Entry 2Z9V (X-ray diffraction, 1.70 A resolution); this record covers chains A and B.

# Chain A (and B)
Molecule: Aspartate aminotransferase
Source organism: Mesorhizobium loti
Notes: EC 2.6.1.30; chain B of this document is another copy of the same molecule, construct and numbering; everything in this record applies to it too
Reference sequence: Q988B8 (Q988B8_RHILO); numbering as in UniProt (aligned over 2-393)
Sequence (392 residues; row label = number of the first residue in the row):
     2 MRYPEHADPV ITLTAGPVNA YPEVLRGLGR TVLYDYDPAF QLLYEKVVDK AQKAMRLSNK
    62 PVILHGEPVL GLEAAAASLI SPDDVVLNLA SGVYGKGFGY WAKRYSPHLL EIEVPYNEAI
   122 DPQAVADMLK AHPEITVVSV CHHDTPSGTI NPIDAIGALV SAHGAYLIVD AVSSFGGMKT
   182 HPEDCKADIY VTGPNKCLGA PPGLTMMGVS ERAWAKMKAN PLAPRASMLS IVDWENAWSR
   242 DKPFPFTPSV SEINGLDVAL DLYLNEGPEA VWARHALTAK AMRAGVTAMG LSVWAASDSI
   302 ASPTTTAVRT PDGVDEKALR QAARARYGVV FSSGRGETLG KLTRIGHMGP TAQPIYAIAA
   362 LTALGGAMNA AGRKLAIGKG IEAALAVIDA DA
UniProt features mapped onto this chain:
  - binding site (pyridoxal 5'-phosphate): Glu68, Tyr95, Thr146, Arg345
  - modified residue: Lys197 (N6-(pyridoxal phosphate)lysine)
  - mutagenesis: Glu68 (E68A/G: Low but detectable pyridoxamine--pyruvate transaminase activity), Lys197 (K197L: Loss of function), Cys198 (C198A: No effect on enzyme activity), Arg336 (R336A: Strongly decreased affinity for pyruvate)
Ligand contacts: pyridoxamine (PXM; 4-(aminomethyl)-5-(hydroxymethyl)-2-methylpyridin-3-ol): Glu68, Pro69, Val70, Leu73, Tyr95, Cys142, His144, Asp145, Thr146, Asp171, Val173, Ser174, Lys197, Arg336
From the paper describing this entry:
  - binding site for pyridoxamine: Glu68, Pro69, Val70, Leu73, Tyr95, Cys142, His144, Thr146, Asp171, Val173, Ser174
  - binding site for sulfate ion: Tyr95, Lys197
  - contacts within the chain: Ala16-Lys197, Gly17-Lys197
  - catalytic residues: Thr146, Asp171, Lys197 (proposed by the authors, not directly observed)
  - mutagenesis - R336A (20-fold): decreased binding to pyruvate
  - mutagenesis - R336A (2-fold): decreased binding to PM
  - mutagenesis - E68A, E68G: increased catalytic activity on PMP
  - mutagenesis - E68A, E68G: increased binding to PLP
  - mutagenesis - E68A, E68G: decreased catalytic activity on PM
  - specificity-determining residues: Glu68

# Interface between chain A and chain B
Contacting residue pairs (93; chain A residue first):
  Glu6(A) - Pro39(B)
  Glu6(A) - Ala40(B)  hydrogen bond (backbone-backbone)
  His7(A) - Ala40(B)
  His7(A) - Leu43(B)
  Ala8(A) - Ala40(B)
  Asp9(A) - Thr32(B)
  Asp9(A) - Leu34(B)
  Pro10(A) - Leu34(B)
  Pro10(A) - Asp38(B)
  Thr13(A) - Tyr35(B)
  Thr15(A) - Tyr35(B)
  Gly17(A) - Tyr35(B)
  Pro18(A) - Val33(B)  hydrophobic
  Pro18(A) - Leu34(B)
  Pro18(A) - Tyr35(B)
  Pro18(A) - Asp36(B)
  Pro18(A) - Thr248(B)
  Val19(A) - Val33(B)
  Asn20(A) - Thr32(B)
  Asn20(A) - Val33(B)  hydrogen bond (backbone-backbone)
  Leu26(A) - Gly30(B)
  Leu26(A) - Arg31(B)
  Leu26(A) - Val33(B)  hydrophobic
  Leu29(A) - Leu29(B)
  Leu29(A) - Ser252(B)
  Gly30(A) - Leu26(B)
  Arg31(A) - Leu26(B)
  Thr32(A) - Asp9(B)
  Thr32(A) - Asn20(B)
  Val33(A) - Val19(B)
  Val33(A) - Asn20(B)  hydrogen bond (backbone-backbone)
  Val33(A) - Leu26(B)  hydrophobic
  Leu34(A) - Asp9(B)
  Leu34(A) - Pro10(B)
  Leu34(A) - Pro18(B)
  Tyr35(A) - Thr15(B)
  Tyr35(A) - Gly17(B)
  Tyr35(A) - Pro18(B)
  Tyr35(A) - Val331(B)  hydrophobic
  Tyr35(A) - Phe332(B)
  Tyr35(A) - Ser333(B)
  Tyr35(A) - Ser334(B)
  Asp36(A) - Pro18(B)
  Asp38(A) - Pro10(B)
  Asp38(A) - Arg325(B)  salt bridge
  Asp38(A) - Val331(B)
  Pro39(A) - Glu6(B)
  Pro39(A) - Arg325(B)
  Ala40(A) - Glu6(B)  hydrogen bond (backbone-backbone)
  Ala40(A) - His7(B)
  Ala40(A) - Ala8(B)
  Ala40(A) - Arg325(B)
  Leu43(A) - His7(B)
  Glu68(A) - Phe247(B)
  Glu68(A) - Thr248(B)  hydrogen bond (side chain-backbone)
  Val70(A) - Met229(B)  hydrophobic
  Val70(A) - Phe247(B)  hydrophobic
  Leu71(A) - Met229(B)
  Glu74(A) - Ser228(B)  hydrogen bond
  Glu74(A) - Met229(B)  hydrogen bond (side chain-backbone)
  Trp102(A) - Ala227(B)  hydrogen bond (side chain-backbone)
  Arg105(A) - Arg226(B)  hydrogen bond (side chain-backbone)
  Arg105(A) - Ala227(B)  hydrogen bond (side chain-backbone)
  Pro202(A) - Ser252(B)
  Pro203(A) - Thr248(B)
  Pro203(A) - Pro249(B)
  Pro203(A) - Ser250(B)
  Arg226(A) - Arg105(B)  hydrogen bond (backbone-side chain)
  Ala227(A) - Tyr101(B)  hydrophobic
  Ala227(A) - Trp102(B)  hydrogen bond (backbone-side chain)
  Ala227(A) - Arg105(B)  hydrogen bond (backbone-side chain)
  Ser228(A) - Glu74(B)  hydrogen bond
  Met229(A) - Val70(B)  hydrophobic
  Met229(A) - Leu71(B)  hydrophobic
  Met229(A) - Glu74(B)  hydrogen bond (backbone-side chain)
  Leu230(A) - Met229(B)  hydrophobic
  Phe247(A) - Glu68(B)
  Phe247(A) - Val70(B)  hydrophobic
  Thr248(A) - Glu68(B)  hydrogen bond (backbone-side chain)
  Thr248(A) - Pro203(B)
  Pro249(A) - Pro203(B)
  Ser250(A) - Pro203(B)
  Ser252(A) - Leu29(B)
  Ser252(A) - Pro202(B)
  Glu253(A) - Glu253(B)
  Arg325(A) - Asp38(B)  salt bridge
  Arg325(A) - Pro39(B)
  Arg325(A) - Ala40(B)
  Val331(A) - Tyr35(B)  hydrophobic
  Val331(A) - Asp38(B)
  Phe332(A) - Tyr35(B)
  Ser333(A) - Tyr35(B)
  Ser334(A) - Tyr35(B)
Other interface residues (no listed pair), chain A (53 interface residues in all): Ala21, Tyr37, Gly204, Val251, Arg336
Other interface residues (no listed pair), chain B (54 interface residues in all): Thr13, Ala21, Tyr37, Gly204, Leu230, Val251, Arg336

# In short
The interface between chain A and chain B involves 53 residues on one side and 54 on the other, with 16
hydrogen bonds and 2 salt bridges. Polar pairs include Asp38(A)-Arg325(B), Glu68(A)-Thr248(B) and
Glu74(A)-Ser228(B). The paper reports catalytic residues Thr146(A), Asp171(A) and Lys197(A); E68A and E68G of
chain A increase catalytic activity on PMP.
Chain A and chain B are both Aspartate aminotransferase (Mesorhizobium loti); the structure, Crystal structure
of pyridoxamine-pyruvate aminotransferase complexed with pyridoxamine, was determined by X-ray diffraction,
deposited together with 2Z9U, 2Z9W and 2Z9X.
